3ZO5 - chains A and B; structure by X-ray diffraction, 2.15 A resolution.

Chain A:
Name: Sentrin-specific protease 2
From: Homo sapiens
Notes: EC 3.4.22.68
UniProtKB: Q9HC62 (SENP2_HUMAN); the construct has insertions or renumbered stretches relative to UniProt, so the offset changes along the chain: 363-392 = UniProt 363-392; 401-595 = UniProt 395-589
Chain sequence (238 residues; each row starts with the number of its first residue):
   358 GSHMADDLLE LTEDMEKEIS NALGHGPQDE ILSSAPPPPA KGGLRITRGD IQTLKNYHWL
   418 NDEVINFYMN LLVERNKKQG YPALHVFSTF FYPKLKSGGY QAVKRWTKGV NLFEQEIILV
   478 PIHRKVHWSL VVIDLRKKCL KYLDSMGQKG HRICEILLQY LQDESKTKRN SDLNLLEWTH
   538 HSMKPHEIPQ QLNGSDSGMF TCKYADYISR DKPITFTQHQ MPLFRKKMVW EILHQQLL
Disordered / not traced: 358-365
Sequence notes: expression tag (358-362); insertion (393-400); engineered mutation Ser-554 (Cys548 in Q9HC62)
UniProt features mapped onto this chain:
  - active site: His-484, Asp-501

Chain B:
Name: Small ubiquitin-related modifier 2
From: Homo sapiens
UniProtKB: P61956 (SUMO2_HUMAN); residues 16-95 here = UniProt positions 16-95
Chain sequence (89 residues; row label = number of the first residue in the row):
    13 MANDHINLKV AGQDGSVVQF KIKRHTPLSK LMKAYCERQG LSMRQIRFRF DGQPINETDT
    73 PAQLEMEDED TIDVFQQQTG GVYLEHHHH
Disordered / not traced: 13-15, 97-101
Sequence notes: expression tag (13-15, 96-101)
UniProt features mapped onto this chain:
  - cross-link: Lys-21 (Glycyl lysine isopeptide (Lys-Gly) (interchain with G-Cter in SUMO2)), Gly-93 (Glycyl lysine isopeptide (Gly-Lys) (interchain with K-? in acceptor proteins))
  - mutagenesis: Lys-33 (K33E: Significantly impairs sumoylation of MTA1), Lys-35 (K35E: Significantly impairs sumoylation of MTA1), Lys-42 (K42E: Significantly impairs sumoylation of MTA1)
Reported in the primary citation:
  - specificity-determining residues: Asn-68, Asp-71, Glu-77
  - conformationally variable residues (loop rearrangement): Lys-33 to Ile-58, Pro-66 to Thr-83

Chain A / chain B interface:
Contacting residue pairs - 50 pairs, chain A then chain B:
  Gln-385(A) / Arg-56(B)  hydrogen bond
  Asp-386(A) / Arg-56(B)  salt bridge
  Lys-398(A) / Gln-75(B)
  Lys-398(A) / Glu-77(B)  salt bridge
  Gly-399(A) / Pro-66(B)
  Gly-399(A) / Asn-68(B)
  Gly-399(A) / Asp-71(B)
  Gly-399(A) / Leu-76(B)
  Gly-400(A) / Pro-66(B)
  Gly-400(A) / Asn-68(B)  hydrogen bond (backbone-side chain)
  Leu-401(A) / Pro-66(B)  hydrophobic
  Arg-402(A) / Asn-68(B)  hydrogen bond
  Arg-402(A) / Thr-70(B)  hydrogen bond
  Tyr-414(A) / Tyr-95(B)  hydrophobic
  His-415(A) / Tyr-95(B)
  Trp-416(A) / Thr-91(B)
  Trp-416(A) / Gly-92(B)
  Trp-416(A) / Gly-93(B)
  Trp-416(A) / Val-94(B)
  Trp-416(A) / Tyr-95(B)
  Leu-417(A) / Thr-91(B)
  Asn-418(A) / Arg-59(B)
  Asn-418(A) / Gln-90(B)
  Asn-418(A) / Thr-91(B)
  Asp-419(A) / Arg-59(B)  salt bridge
  Asp-419(A) / Gln-89(B)
  Asp-419(A) / Gln-90(B)  hydrogen bond (side chain-backbone)
  Glu-420(A) / Arg-59(B)  salt bridge
  Glu-420(A) / Arg-61(B)  salt bridge
  Ser-445(A) / Gly-64(B)
  Thr-446(A) / Gln-90(B)  hydrogen bond
  Phe-447(A) / Arg-59(B)
  Phe-447(A) / Phe-87(B)  hydrophobic
  Phe-447(A) / Gln-88(B)
  Phe-447(A) / Gln-90(B)
  Lys-451(A) / Asp-85(B)  salt bridge
  Arg-462(A) / Phe-62(B)
  Arg-462(A) / Asp-63(B)  salt bridge
  Arg-462(A) / Asp-82(B)  salt bridge
  Trp-463(A) / Asp-63(B)
  Trp-463(A) / Gly-64(B)
  Trp-463(A) / Asp-85(B)
  Trp-463(A) / Phe-87(B)  hydrophobic
  Lys-465(A) / Phe-62(B)
  Lys-465(A) / Asp-63(B)  salt bridge
  His-480(A) / Gln-90(B)
  His-480(A) / Thr-91(B)
  His-480(A) / Gly-92(B)
  Val-483(A) / Gly-92(B)
  Trp-485(A) / Gln-90(B)
Also at the interface, not in a pair above, chain A (25 interface residues in all): Pro-450
Also at the interface, not in a pair above, chain B (25 interface residues in all): Gln-65
From the paper, about this interface:
  - pairs named by the authors: Lys-398(A)/Glu-77(B), Lys-398(A)/Gln-75(B) (backbone contact), Gly-399(A)/Asp-71(B) (backbone contact), Gly-400(A)/Asn-68(B) (backbone contact)

In short:
Chain A and chain B each contribute 25 residues to their interface; the contacts include 6 hydrogen bonds and
9 salt bridges. Polar pairs include Asp-386(A)/Arg-56(B), Lys-398(A)/Glu-77(B) and Asp-419(A)/Arg-59(B). The
authors report a contact between Lys-398(A) and Glu-77(B); backbone contacts between Lys-398(A) and Gln-75(B),
Gly-399(A) and Asp-71(B) and Gly-400(A) and Asn-68(B). The paper reports specificity determinants Asn-68(B),
Asp-71(B) and Glu-77(B); conformational variability at Lys-33(B) and Pro-66(B).
Chain A is Sentrin-specific protease 2 and chain B is Small ubiquitin-related modifier 2, both from Homo
sapiens; the structure, Structure of SENP2-Loop1 in complex with preSUMO-2, was determined by X-ray
diffraction.
